4TT3 - chains B and G of the 10 polymer chains in the assembly; structure by X-ray diffraction, 3.21 A resolution.

[Chain B]
Name: ATP synthase subunit alpha, mitochondrial
Organism: Bos taurus
Reference sequence: P19483 (ATPA_BOVIN); residues 1-510 here correspond to UniProt positions 44-553 (UniProt number = residue number + 43)
Amino-acid sequence (510 residues; each row starts with the number of its first residue):
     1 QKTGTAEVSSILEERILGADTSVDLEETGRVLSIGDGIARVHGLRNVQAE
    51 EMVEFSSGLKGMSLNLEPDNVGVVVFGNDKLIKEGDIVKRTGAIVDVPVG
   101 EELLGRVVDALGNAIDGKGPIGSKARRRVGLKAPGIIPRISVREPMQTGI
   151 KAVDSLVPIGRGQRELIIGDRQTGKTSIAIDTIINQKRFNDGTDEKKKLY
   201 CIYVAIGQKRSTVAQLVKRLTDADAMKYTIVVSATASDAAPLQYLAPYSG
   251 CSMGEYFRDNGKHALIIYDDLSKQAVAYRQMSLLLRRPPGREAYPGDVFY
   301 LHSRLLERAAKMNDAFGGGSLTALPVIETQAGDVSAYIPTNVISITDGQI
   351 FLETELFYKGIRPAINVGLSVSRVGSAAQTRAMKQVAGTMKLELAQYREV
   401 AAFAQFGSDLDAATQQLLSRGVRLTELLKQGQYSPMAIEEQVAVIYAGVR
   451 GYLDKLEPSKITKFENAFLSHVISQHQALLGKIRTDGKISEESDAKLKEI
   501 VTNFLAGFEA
Unresolved in the structure: 1-15, 402-410
UniProt features mapped onto this chain:
  - binding site (ATP): Q172, G174, K175, T176, S177, Q430, Q432
  - binding site (Mg(2+)): T176, D269
  - site: S370 (Required for activity)
  - modified residue: Q1 (Pyrrolidone carboxylic acid), S10 (Phosphoserine), S22 (Phosphoserine), S33 (Phosphoserine), S63 (Phosphoserine), K80 (N6-acetyllysine), K83 (N6-acetyllysine), K89 (N6-acetyllysine), T91 (Phosphothreonine), K118 (N6-acetyllysine), S123 (Phosphoserine), K124 (N6-acetyllysine), S141 (Phosphoserine), R161 (Omega-N-methylarginine), K187 (N6-acetyllysine), K196 (N6-acetyllysine), K197 (N6-acetyllysine), K218 (N6-acetyllysine), K262 (N6-acetyllysine), K384 (N6-acetyllysine) and 6 more in UniProt
  - glycosylation: S33 (O-linked (GlcNAc) serine)
Ion coordination: Mg2+: T176 (together with ATP)
Ligand contacts: ATP (adenosine-5'-triphosphate): D170, R171, Q172, T173, G174, K175, T176, S177, E328, F357, R362, Q430, G431, Q432

[Chain G]
Name: ATP synthase subunit gamma, mitochondrial
Organism: Bos taurus
Reference sequence: P05631 (ATPG_BOVIN); residues 1-273 here correspond to UniProt positions 26-298 (UniProt number = residue number + 25)
Amino-acid sequence (273 residues; numbered 1 to 273; the number before each row is that of its first residue):
     1 ATLKDITRRLKSIKNIQKITKSMKMVAAAKYARAERELKPARVYGVGSLA
    51 LYEKADIKTPEDKKKHLIIGVSSDRGLCGAIHSSVAKQMKSEAANLAAAG
   101 KEVKIIGVGDKIRSILHRTHSDQFLVTFKEVGRRPPTFGDASVIALELLN
   151 SGYEFDEGSIIFNRFRSVISYKTEEKPIFSLDTISSAESMSIYDDIDADV
   201 LRNYQEYSLANIIYYSLKESTTSEQSARMTAMDNASKNASEMIDKLTLTF
   251 NRTRQAVITKELIEIISGAAALD
Unresolved in the structure: 42-72, 92-107, 126, 154-163, 174-204, 273
UniProt features mapped onto this chain:
  - modified residue: K14 (N6-acetyllysine), K24 (N6-succinyllysine), K30 (N6-acetyllysine), K90 (N6-acetyllysine), S121 (Phosphoserine), K129 (N6-acetyllysine), K172 (N6-acetyllysine), K245 (N6-succinyllysine)

[How chain B and chain G interact]
Pairs across the interface (6; chain B residue first):
  P289(B) with I263(G)
  G290(B) with I263(G)
  A293(B) with T259(G)
  A331(B) with L248(G), hydrophobic; R252(G), hydrogen bond (backbone-side chain)
  D333(B) with R252(G), salt bridge
Interface residues without a listed pair, chain B (8 interface residues in all): E292, Q330, G332

[Overview]
8 residues of chain B and 4 residues of chain G are in contact; the contacts include 1 hydrogen bond and 1
salt bridge. Polar pairs include D333(B)-R252(G) and A331(B)-R252(G). Ligands of chain B: ATP.
Chain B is ATP synthase subunit alpha, mitochondrial and chain G is ATP synthase subunit gamma, mitochondrial,
both from Bos taurus; the structure, The Pathway of Binding of the Intrinsically Disordered Mitochondrial
Inhibitor Protein to F1-ATPase, was determined by X-ray diffraction (same publication as 4TSF).
